Entry 5NIS (X-ray diffraction, 3.15 A resolution); this record covers chain A.

== Chain A ==
Name: Neutral trehalase
Organism: Saccharomyces cerevisiae S288C
Notes: EC 3.2.1.28
Reference sequence: P32356 (TREA_YEAST); residues 100-751 here = UniProt positions 100-751
Sequence (656 residues; row label = number of the first residue in the row):
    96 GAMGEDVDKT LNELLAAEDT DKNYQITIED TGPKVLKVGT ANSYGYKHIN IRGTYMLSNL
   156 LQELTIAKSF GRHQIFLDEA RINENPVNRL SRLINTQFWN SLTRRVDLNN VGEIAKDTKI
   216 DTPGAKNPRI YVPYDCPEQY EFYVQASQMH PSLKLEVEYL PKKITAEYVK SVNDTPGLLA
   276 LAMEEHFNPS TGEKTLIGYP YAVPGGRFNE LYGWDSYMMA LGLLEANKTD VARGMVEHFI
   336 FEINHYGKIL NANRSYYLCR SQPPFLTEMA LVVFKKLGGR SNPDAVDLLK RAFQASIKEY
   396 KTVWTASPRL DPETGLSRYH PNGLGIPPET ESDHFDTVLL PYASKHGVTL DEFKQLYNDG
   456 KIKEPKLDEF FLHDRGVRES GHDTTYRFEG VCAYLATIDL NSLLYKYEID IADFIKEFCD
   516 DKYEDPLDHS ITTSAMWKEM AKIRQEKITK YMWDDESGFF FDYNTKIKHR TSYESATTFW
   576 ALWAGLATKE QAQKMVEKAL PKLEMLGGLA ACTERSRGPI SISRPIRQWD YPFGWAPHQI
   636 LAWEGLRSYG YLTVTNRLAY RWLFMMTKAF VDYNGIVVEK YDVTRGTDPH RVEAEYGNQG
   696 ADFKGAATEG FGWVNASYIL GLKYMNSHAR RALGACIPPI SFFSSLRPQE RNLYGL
Disordered / not traced: 96-179, 617-618, 683-702
Construct notes: expression tag (96-99)
UniProt features mapped onto this chain:
  - active site (Proton donor/acceptor): D478, E674
  - binding site (Ca(2+)): D114, D116, N118, Q120, D125
  - binding site (substrate): R302, W309, D310, N346, R355 to Q357, E424, R473, G476
  - mutagenesis: Q120 (Q120A: Decreases catalytic activity), T135 (T135A: Abolishes activity; when associated with A-20; A-21; A-58; A-60; A-83; A-149; A-260 and A-475), T149 (T149A: Abolishes activity; when associated with A-20; A-21; A-58; A-60; A-83; A-135; A-260 and A-475), T260 (T260A: Abolishes activity; when associated with A-20; A-21; A-58; A-60; A-83; A-135; A-149 and A-475), S475 (S475A: Abolishes activity; when associated with A-20; A-21; A-58; A-60; A-83; A-135; A-149 and A-260), D478 (D478A: Abolishes catalytic activity), E674 (E674A: Abolishes catalytic activity), R686 (R686A: Decreases catalytic activity), E690 (E690A: Severely decreases catalytic activity), Y691 (Y691A: Abolishes catalytic activity)
Reported in the primary citation:
  - conformationally variable residues (order/disorder transition): D683 to A702
  - mutagenesis - D478A, E674A: abolished catalytic activity on Bmh1
  - mutagenesis - E690A: decreased catalytic activity
  - mutagenesis - Y691A: abolished catalytic activity
  - mutagenesis - Q120A, R686A: decreased catalytic activity on Bmh1

== In short ==
From UniProt: active-site residues D478 and E674, 5 Ca2+-binding residues, 10 substrate-binding residues and
10 mutagenesis sites. From the paper: D478A and E674A abolish catalytic activity on Bmh1; conformational
variability at D683; 6 substitutions were tested in all.
Chain A is Neutral trehalase (Saccharomyces cerevisiae S288C); the structure, Neutral trehalase Nth1 from
Saccharomyces cerevisiae, was determined by X-ray diffraction (same publication as 5JTA, 5M4A and 5N6N).
